PDB entry 6PSU | electron microscopy, 3.90 A resolution | chains G and I of the 10 polymer chains in the assembly

[Chain G]
Name: DNA-directed RNA polymerase subunit alpha
Source organism: Escherichia coli
Notes: EC 2.7.7.6
UniProt: P0A7Z4 (RPOA_ECOLI); residue numbers follow UniProt; this construct covers 1-329
Amino-acid sequence (329 residues; each row starts with the number of its first residue):
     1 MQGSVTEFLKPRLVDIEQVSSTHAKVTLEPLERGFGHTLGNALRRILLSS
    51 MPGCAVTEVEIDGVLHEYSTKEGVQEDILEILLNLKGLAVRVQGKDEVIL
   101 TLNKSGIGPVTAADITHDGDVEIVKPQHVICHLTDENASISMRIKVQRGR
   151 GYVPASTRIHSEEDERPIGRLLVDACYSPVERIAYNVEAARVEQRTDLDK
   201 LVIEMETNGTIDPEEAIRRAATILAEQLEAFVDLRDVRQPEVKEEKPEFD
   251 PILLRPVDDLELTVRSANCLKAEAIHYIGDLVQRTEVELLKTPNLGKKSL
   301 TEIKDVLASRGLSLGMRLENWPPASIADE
Not modelled in the structure: 1-4, 235-329

[Chain I]
Name: DNA-directed RNA polymerase subunit beta
Source organism: Escherichia coli
Notes: EC 2.7.7.6
UniProt: P0A8V4 (RPOB_ECO57); residues 1-1342 here = UniProt positions 1-1342
Amino-acid sequence (1342 residues; each row starts with the number of its first residue):
     1 MVYSYTEKKRIRKDFGKRPQVLDVPYLLSIQLDSFQKFIEQDPEGQYGLE
    51 AAFRSVFPIQSYSGNSELQYVSYRLGEPVFDVQECQIRGVTYSAPLRVKL
   101 RLVIYEREAPEGTVKDIKEQEVYMGEIPLMTDNGTFVINGTERVIVSQLH
   151 RSPGVFFDSDKGKTHSSGKVLYNARIIPYRGSWLDFEFDPKDNLFVRIDR
   201 RRKLPATIILRALNYTTEQILDLFFEKVIFEIRDNKLQMELVPERLRGET
   251 ASFDIEANGKVYVEKGRRITARHIRQLEKDDVKLIEVPVEYIAGKVVAKD
   301 YIDESTGELICAANMELSLDLLAKLSQSGHKRIETLFTNDLDHGPYISET
   351 LRVDPTNDRLSALVEIYRMMRPGEPPTREAAESLFENLFFSEDRYDLSAV
   401 GRMKFNRSLLREEIEGSGILSKDDIIDVMKKLIDIRNGKGEVDDIDHLGN
   451 RRIRSVGEMAENQFRVGLVRVERAVKERLSLGDLDTLMPQDMINAKPISA
   501 AVKEFFGSSQLSQFMDQNNPLSEITHKRRISALGPGGLTRERAGFEVRDV
   551 HPTHYGRVCPIETPEGPNIGLINSLSVYAQTNEYGFLETPYRKVTDGVVT
   601 DEIHYLSAIEEGNYVIAQANSNLDEEGHFVEDLVTCRSKGESSLFSRDQV
   651 DYMDVSTQQVVSVGASLIPFLEHDDANRALMGANMQRQAVPTLRADKPLV
   701 GTGMERAVAVDSGVTAVAKRGGVVQYVDASRIVIKVNEDEMYPGEAGIDI
   751 YNLTKYTRSNQNTCINQMPCVSLGEPVERGDVLADGPSTDLGELALGQNM
   801 RVAFMPWNGYNFEDSILVSERVVQEDRFTTIHIQELACVSRDTKLGPEEI
   851 TADIPNVGEAALSKLDESGIVYIGAEVTGGDILVGKVTPKGETQLTPEEK
   901 LLRAIFGEKASDVKDSSLRVPNGVSGTVIDVQVFTRDGVEKDKRALEIEE
   951 MQLKQAKKDLSEELQILEAGLFSRIRAVLVAGGVEAEKLDKLPRDRWLEL
  1001 GLTDEEKQNQLEQLAEQYDELKHEFEKKLEAKRRKITQGDDLAPGVLKIV
  1051 KVYLAVKRRIQPGDKMAGRHGNKGVISKINPIEDMPYDENGTPVDIVLNP
  1101 LGVPSRMNIGQILETHLGMAAKGIGDKINAMLKQQQEVAKLREFIQRAYD
  1151 LGADVRQKVDLSTFSDEEVMRLAENLRKGMPIATPVFDGAKEAEIKELLK
  1201 LGDLPTSGQIRLYDGRTGEQFERPVTVGYMYMLKLNHLVDDKMHARSTGS
  1251 YSLVTQQPLGGKAQFGGQRFGEMEVWALEAYGAAYTLQEMLTVKSDDVNG
  1301 RTKMYKNIVDGNHQMEPGMPESFNVLLKEIRSLGINIELEDE
Not modelled in the structure: 1, 1342
Small-molecule neighbours: chapso (1N7): Q725, Y726, E962, Q965, I966, A969

[Chain G / chain I interface]
Residue-residue contacts (66):
  N41(G) with G1215(I); R1216(I), hydrogen bond (side chain-backbone); T1217(I), hydrogen bond (side chain-backbone); G1218(I)
  R44(G) with E1083(I); Y1087(I); G1091(I)
  R45(G) with E1083(I); D1084(I), salt bridge; G1215(I), hydrogen bond (side chain-backbone); R1216(I), hydrogen bond (side chain-backbone)
  L48(G) with E1083(I)
  S49(G) with E1083(I), hydrogen bond
  L65(G) with I873(I)
  H66(G) with I873(I); T927(I); I929(I)
  E67(G) with T927(I); K1057(I), salt bridge
  Y68(G) with Y756(I), hydrophobic; I929(I), hydrophobic; A1055(I), hydrogen bond (side chain-backbone); K1057(I)
  T70(G) with A729(I); S730(I)
  K71(G) with D728(I)
  E72(G) with D728(I); K958(I), salt bridge
  G73(G) with Y726(I), hydrogen bond (backbone-side chain); D728(I), hydrogen bond (backbone-side chain)
  V74(G) with D728(I); A729(I), hydrogen bond (backbone-backbone)
  Q75(G) with V727(I); A729(I); P769(I); V771(I)
  E76(G) with A729(I)
  D77(G) with A729(I); K755(I), salt bridge; Y756(I), hydrogen bond
  L79(G) with Y756(I); I831(I), hydrophobic; K1057(I)
  E80(G) with R694(I), salt bridge; M768(I)
  L83(G) with D826(I)
  N84(G) with R694(I)
  K86(G) with Q824(I)
  T134(G) with Y726(I); V727(I), hydrogen bond (side chain-backbone); L773(I)
  Y152(G) with E820(I); V823(I); Q824(I); R1059(I), hydrogen bond
  I159(G) with E876(I)
  I168(G) with I873(I)
  D174(G) with R1059(I), salt bridge
  C176(G) with Q824(I)
  E181(G) with R821(I), salt bridge
  R182(G) with N1090(I), hydrogen bond (side chain-backbone)
  I183(G) with G1091(I)
  A184(G) with N1090(I); G1091(I)
  Y185(G) with Y1087(I), hydrogen bond; G1218(I), hydrogen bond (side chain-backbone)
Other interface residues (no listed pair), chain G (34 interface residues in all): D135
Other interface residues (no listed pair), chain I (41 interface residues in all): L693, Y872, G874, V928, T1092, P1093

[Overview]
34 residues of chain G face 41 of chain I across their interface, with 15 hydrogen bonds and 7 salt bridges.
Among the polar pairs are R45(G)-D1084(I), E67(G)-K1057(I) and E72(G)-K958(I). Bound to chain I: chapso.
Chain G is DNA-directed RNA polymerase subunit alpha and chain I is DNA-directed RNA polymerase subunit beta,
both from Escherichia coli; the structure, Escherichia coli RNA polymerase promoter unwinding intermediate
(TRPi2) with TraR and rpsT P2 promoter, was determined by electron microscopy, deposited together with 6PSQ,
6PSR, 6PSS, 6PST, 6PSV and 6PSW.
